PDB entry 7MQJ | X-ray diffraction, 2.23 A resolution | chain A

Chain A:
Name: Probable ATP-dependent RNA helicase DHR1
Source organism: Saccharomyces cerevisiae
Notes: EC 3.6.4.13
UniProt: Q04217 (DHR1_YEAST); residues 379-1174 here = UniProt positions 379-1174
Amino-acid sequence (798 residues; each row starts with the number of its first residue):
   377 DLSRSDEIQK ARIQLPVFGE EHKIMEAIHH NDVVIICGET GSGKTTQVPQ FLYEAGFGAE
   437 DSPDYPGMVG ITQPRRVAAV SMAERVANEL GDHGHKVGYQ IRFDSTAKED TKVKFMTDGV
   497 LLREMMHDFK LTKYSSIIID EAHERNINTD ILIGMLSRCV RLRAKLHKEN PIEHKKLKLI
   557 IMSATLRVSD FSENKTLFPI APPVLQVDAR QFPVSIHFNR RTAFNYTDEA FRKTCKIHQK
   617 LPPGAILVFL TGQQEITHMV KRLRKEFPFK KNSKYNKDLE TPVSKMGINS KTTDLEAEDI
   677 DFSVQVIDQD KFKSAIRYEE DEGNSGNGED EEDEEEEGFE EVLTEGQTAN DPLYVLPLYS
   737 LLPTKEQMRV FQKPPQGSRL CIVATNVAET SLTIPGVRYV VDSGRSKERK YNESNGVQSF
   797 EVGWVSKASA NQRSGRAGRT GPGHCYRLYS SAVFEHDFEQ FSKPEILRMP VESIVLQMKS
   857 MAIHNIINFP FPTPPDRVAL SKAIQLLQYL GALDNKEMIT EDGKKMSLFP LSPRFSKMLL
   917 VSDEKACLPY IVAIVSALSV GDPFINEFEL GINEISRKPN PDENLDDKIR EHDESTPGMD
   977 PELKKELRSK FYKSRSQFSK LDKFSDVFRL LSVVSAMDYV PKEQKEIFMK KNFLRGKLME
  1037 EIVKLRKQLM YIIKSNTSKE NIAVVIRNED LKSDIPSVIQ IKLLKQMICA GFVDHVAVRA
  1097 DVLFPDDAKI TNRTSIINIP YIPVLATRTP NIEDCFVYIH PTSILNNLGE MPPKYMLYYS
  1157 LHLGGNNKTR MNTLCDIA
Unresolved in the structure: 699-709, 961-974
Differences from the reference sequence: expression tag (377-378)
Bound ions: Mg2+: T421 (together with ADP)
Small-molecule neighbours: ADP (adenosine-5'-diphosphate): L391, E415, T416, G417, S418, G419, K420, T421, T422, M458, R461, F747, T766, T769, P771
Curated features (UniProtKB/Swiss-Prot):
  - motif: D516 to H519 (DEAH box)
  - binding site (ATP): G414 to T421

Summary:
Ligands of chain A: ADP. Curated annotation (UniProt) lists 8 ATP-binding residues.
Chain A is Probable ATP-dependent RNA helicase DHR1 (Saccharomyces cerevisiae); the structure, Dhr1 Helicase
Core, was determined by X-ray diffraction.
